Entry 7EF0 (X-ray diffraction, 1.50 A resolution); this record covers chains A and P.

== Chain A ==
Molecule: HB transcription factor
Organism: Zea mays
Reference sequence: B7ZYP9 (B7ZYP9_MAIZE); residue numbers follow UniProt; this construct covers 125-281
Sequence (158 residues; row label = number of the first residue in the row):
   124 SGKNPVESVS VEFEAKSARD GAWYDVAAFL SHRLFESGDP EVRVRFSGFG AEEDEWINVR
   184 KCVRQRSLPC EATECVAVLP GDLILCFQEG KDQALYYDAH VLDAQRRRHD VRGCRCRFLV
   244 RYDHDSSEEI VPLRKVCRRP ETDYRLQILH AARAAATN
Unresolved in the structure: 124-132, 280-281
Differences from the reference sequence: expression tag (124)
Metal / ion sites: Zn2+: C198, H232, C237, C239

== Chain P ==
Molecule: Histone H3.2
Reference sequence: P69246 (H32_MAIZE); residues 1-19 here correspond to UniProt positions 2-20 (UniProt number = residue number + 1)
Sequence (19 residues; row label = number of the first residue in the row):
     1 ARTKQTARMS TGGKAPRKQ
Unresolved in the structure: 15-19
Differences from the reference sequence: engineered mutation M9 (Lys10 in P69246)
UniProt features mapped onto this chain:
  - modified residue: K4 (N6,N6,N6-trimethyllysine), S10 (Phosphoserine), T11 (Phosphothreonine), K14 (N6-acetyllysine), K18 (N6-acetyllysine)

== Chain A / chain P interface ==
Pairs across the interface (29):
  S133(A) with A1(P), hydrogen bond (side chain-backbone)
  E137(A) with K4(P), salt bridge
  Y147(A) with M9(P)
  D148(A) with K4(P), salt bridge
  F172(A) with M9(P), hydrophobic
  R189(A) with A1(P); R2(P), hydrogen bond (side chain-backbone); K4(P)
  P192(A) with R2(P), hydrogen bond (backbone-side chain); T3(P)
  E194(A) with R2(P), salt bridge
  E197(A) with R2(P), salt bridge
  L208(A) with K4(P)
  F210(A) with Q5(P); T6(P)
  E212(A) with R8(P), salt bridge
  K214(A) with K14(P)
  D215(A) with M9(P); S10(P); K14(P), salt bridge
  Q216(A) with R8(P); S10(P)
  A217(A) with A7(P); R8(P), hydrogen bond (backbone-backbone)
  L218(A) with A7(P), hydrophobic; R8(P)
  Y219(A) with K4(P); Q5(P), hydrogen bond (side chain-backbone)
  R257(A) with Q5(P)
Interface residues without a listed pair, chain A (24 interface residues in all): V134, S190, C193, G213, C260

== Summary ==
Chain A and chain P form an interface of 24 and 11 residues respectively, with 5 hydrogen bonds and 6 salt
bridges. Among the polar pairs are E137(A)-K4(P), D148(A)-K4(P) and E194(A)-R2(P). C198(A), H232(A), C237(A)
and C239(A) coordinate Zn2+.
Chain A is HB transcription factor (Zea mays) and chain P is Histone H3.2; the structure, Crystal structure of
maize SHH2 SAWADEE domain in complex with an H3K9M peptide, was determined by X-ray diffraction (same
publication as 7EEZ, 7EF1, 7EF2 and 7EF3).
